3HOJ - chain A; structure by X-ray diffraction, 2.20 A resolution.

[Chain A]
Molecule: Retroaldolase-22
From: artificial gene
Notes: EC 4.1.1.48
Chain sequence (248 residues; numbered 1 to 248; the number before each row is that of its first residue):
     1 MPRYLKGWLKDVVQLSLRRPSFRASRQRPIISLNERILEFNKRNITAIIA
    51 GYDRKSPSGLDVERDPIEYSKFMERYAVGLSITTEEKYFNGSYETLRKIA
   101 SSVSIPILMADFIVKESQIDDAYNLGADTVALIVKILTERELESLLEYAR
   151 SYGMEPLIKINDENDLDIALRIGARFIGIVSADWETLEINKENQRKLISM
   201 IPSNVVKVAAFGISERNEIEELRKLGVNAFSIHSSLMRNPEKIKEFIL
Disordered / not traced: 1
What the authors report for this chain:
  - catalytic residues: D53, K159, H233
  - mutagenesis - K159M: abolished catalytic activity

[Overview]
The paper reports catalytic residues D53, K159 and H233; K159M abolishes catalytic activity.
Chain A is Retroaldolase-22 (artificial gene); the structure, Crystal Structure of a Novel Engineered
Retroaldolase: RA-22, was determined by X-ray diffraction.
